Entry 3Q8H (X-ray diffraction, 1.75 A resolution); this record covers chains A and C of the 3 polymer chains in the assembly.

== Chain A (and C) ==
Molecule: 2-C-methyl-D-erythritol 2,4-cyclodiphosphate synthase
From: Burkholderia pseudomallei
Notes: EC 4.6.1.12; chain C of this document is another copy of the same molecule, construct and numbering; everything in this record applies to it too
UniProtKB: Q63T71 (ISPF_BURPS); residues 1-162 here = UniProt positions 1-162
Amino-acid sequence (183 residues; numbered -20 to 162; the number before each row is that of its first residue; numbers below 1 keep their minus sign (Met-20 is residue -20)):
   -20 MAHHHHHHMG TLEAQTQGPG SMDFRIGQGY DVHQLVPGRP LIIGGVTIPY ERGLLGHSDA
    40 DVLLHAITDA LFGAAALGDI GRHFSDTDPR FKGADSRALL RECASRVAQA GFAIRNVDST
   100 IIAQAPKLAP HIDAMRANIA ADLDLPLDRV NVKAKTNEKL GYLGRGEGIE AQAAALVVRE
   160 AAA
Disordered / not traced: -20 to 0, 65-72, 160-162 (chain C: -20 to 0, 159-162)
Construct notes: expression tag (-20 to 0)
Curated features (UniProtKB/Swiss-Prot):
  - binding site (4-CDP-2-C-methyl-D-erythritol 2-phosphate): Asp10 to His12, His36, Ser37, Asp58 to Gly60, Phe63 to Asp67, Ala102 to Ala108, Ala133 to Glu137, Arg144
  - binding site (a divalent metal cation): Asp10, His12, His44
  - site (Transition state stabilizer): His36, Thr135
Metal / ion sites: Zn2+: Asp10, His12, His44
Small-molecule neighbours:
  - AO9 (5'-deoxy-5'-[(imidazo[2,1-b][1,3]thiazol-5-ylcarbonyl)amino]cytidine), molecule 1: His36, His44, Asp58, Ile59, Gly60, Arg61, Phe63, Ser64, Leu78
  - AO9, molecule 2: Ala102, Gln103, Ala104, Pro105, Lys106, Leu107, Ala108, Ala133, Lys134, Thr135
What the authors report for this chain:
  - binding site for AO9: Asp58, Ala102, Pro105, Ala108
  - binding site for AO9: Ile59, Phe63, Leu78 (from molecular simulation)

== Interface between chain A and chain C ==
Residue-residue contacts (54; chain A residue first):
  Met1(A) - Met1(C)  hydrophobic
  Phe3(A) - Met1(C)
  Phe3(A) - Phe3(C)  hydrophobic
  Arg94(A) - Met1(C)  hydrogen bond (side chain-backbone)
  Asn95(A) - Arg4(C)
  Asn95(A) - Ile5(C)  hydrogen bond (side chain-backbone)
  Asp97(A) - Ile5(C)
  Asp97(A) - Gly6(C)
  Asp97(A) - Gln7(C)  hydrogen bond (side chain-backbone)
  Asp97(A) - Gly52(C)
  Ser98(A) - Gln7(C)
  Thr99(A) - Gln7(C)  hydrogen bond
  Ile101(A) - Tyr9(C)  hydrophobic
  Ala108(A) - Arg61(C)  hydrogen bond (backbone-side chain)
  Ile111(A) - Arg61(C)
  Asp112(A) - Arg61(C)  salt bridge
  Arg115(A) - Ala55(C)  hydrogen bond (side chain-backbone)
  Asp127(A) - Arg4(C)  hydrogen bond (backbone-side chain)
  Asp127(A) - Ala55(C)
  Arg128(A) - Asp2(C)  salt bridge
  Arg128(A) - Arg4(C)
  Asn130(A) - Gly52(C)
  Asn130(A) - Ala55(C)
  Asn130(A) - Leu56(C)
  Asn130(A) - Gly57(C)  hydrogen bond (side chain-backbone)
  Lys132(A) - Gln7(C)  hydrogen bond (side chain-backbone)
  Lys132(A) - Asp48(C)
  Lys132(A) - Gly57(C)
  Lys132(A) - Asp58(C)
  Ala133(A) - Asp58(C)  hydrogen bond (backbone-side chain)
  Lys134(A) - Tyr9(C)
  Lys134(A) - Asp10(C)  salt bridge
  Lys134(A) - Asp48(C)
  Asn136(A) - Tyr9(C)  hydrogen bond
  Asn136(A) - Val11(C)
  Asn136(A) - Tyr141(C)  hydrogen bond
  Glu137(A) - Val11(C)
  Glu137(A) - His12(C)
  Glu137(A) - Gln13(C)
  Glu137(A) - His36(C)  salt bridge
  Lys138(A) - Gln13(C)
  Leu139(A) - Val11(C)  hydrophobic
  Leu139(A) - Gln13(C)
  Leu139(A) - Tyr141(C)  hydrophobic
  Leu139(A) - Glu146(C)
  Gly140(A) - Tyr141(C)
  Gln151(A) - Gln7(C)  hydrogen bond
  Gln151(A) - Tyr9(C)
  Ala153(A) - Ile5(C)  hydrophobic
  Ala153(A) - Gln7(C)
  Ala154(A) - Ile5(C)
  Leu155(A) - Phe3(C)
  Leu155(A) - Arg4(C)
  Leu155(A) - Ile5(C)
Interface residues without a listed pair, chain A (30 interface residues in all): Ile5, Val129, Ala152
Interface residues without a listed pair, chain C (26 interface residues in all): Ala49, Phe51, Ala53, Gly147

== Summary ==
The interface between chain A and chain C involves 30 residues on one side and 26 on the other, with 13
hydrogen bonds and 4 salt bridges. Among the polar pairs are Asp112(A)-Arg61(C), Arg128(A)-Asp2(C) and
Lys134(A)-Asp10(C). Chain A binds compound AO9. From the paper: a binding site for AO9 at Asp58(A), Ala102(A)
and Pro105(A) among others.
Both chains are 2-C-methyl-D-erythritol 2,4-cyclodiphosphate synthase (Burkholderia pseudomallei). Entry 3Q8H
(Crystal structure of 2c-methyl-d-erythritol 2,4-cyclodiphosphate synthase from burkholderia pseudomallei in
complex with cytidine derivative EBSI01028) was determined by X-ray diffraction, deposited together with 3KE1.
